8XGT - chains G and K of the 11 polymer chains in the assembly; structure by X-ray diffraction, 2.81 A resolution.

Chain G (and K):
Molecule: Glutaminyl-peptide cyclotransferase
Organism: Homo sapiens
Notes: EC 2.3.2.5; chain K of this document is another copy of the same molecule, construct and numbering; everything in this record applies to it too
UniProt: Q16769 (QPCT_HUMAN); residues 33-361 here = UniProt positions 33-361
Chain sequence (329 residues; each row starts with the number of its first residue):
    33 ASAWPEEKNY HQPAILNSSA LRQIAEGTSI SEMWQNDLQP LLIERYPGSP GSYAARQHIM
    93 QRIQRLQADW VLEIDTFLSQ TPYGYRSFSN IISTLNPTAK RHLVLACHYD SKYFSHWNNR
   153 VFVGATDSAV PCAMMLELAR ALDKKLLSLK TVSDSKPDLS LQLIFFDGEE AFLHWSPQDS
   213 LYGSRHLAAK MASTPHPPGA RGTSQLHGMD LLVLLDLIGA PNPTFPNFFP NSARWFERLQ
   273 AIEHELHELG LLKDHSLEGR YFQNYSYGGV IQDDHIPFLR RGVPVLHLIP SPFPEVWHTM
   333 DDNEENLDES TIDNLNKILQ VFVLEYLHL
Unresolved in the structure: 183-188
Bound ions: Zn2+: Asp159, Glu202, His330 (together with A1D48)
Ligand contacts: A1D48 ((3Z)-3-(1H-benzimidazol-5-ylmethylidene)-4-oxidanyl-1H-indol-2-one): His140, Asp159, Glu201, Glu202, Trp207, Asp248, Leu249, Ile303, Gln304, Asp305, Ile321, Phe325, Trp329, His330
Swiss-Prot annotation at these positions:
  - active site (Proton acceptor): Glu201, Asp248
  - binding site (Zn(2+)): Asp159, Glu202, His330
  - glycosylation (N-linked (GlcNAc...) asparagine): Asn49, Asn296

How chain G and chain K interact:
Contacting residue pairs - 9 pairs, chain G then chain K:
  Gln112(G) - Thr113(K)
  Gln112(G) - Pro114(K)
  Thr113(G) - Gln112(K)
  Pro114(G) - Gln112(K)
  Pro114(G) - Gly116(K)
  Tyr115(G) - Tyr115(K)
  Gly116(G) - Pro114(K)
  Tyr117(G) - Leu205(K)  hydrophobic
  Leu205(G) - Tyr117(K)  hydrophobic

In short:
Chain G and chain K each contribute 7 residues to their interface. Chain G binds compound A1D48. Asp159(G),
Glu202(G) and His330(G) coordinate Zn2+. From UniProt: active-site residues Glu201(G) and Asp248(G) and 3
Zn2+-binding residues on chain G.
Chain G and chain K are both Glutaminyl-peptide cyclotransferase (Homo sapiens); the structure, Crystal
structure of human secretory glutaminyl cyclase in complex with
(Z)-3-((1H-benzo[d]imidazol-5-yl)methylene)-4-hydroxyindolin-2-one, was determined by X-ray diffraction
together with 8XFV, 8XGA, 8XGB and 8XGY from the same study.
